5BT1 - chains A and D of the 4 polymer chains in the assembly; structure by X-ray diffraction, 2.62 A resolution.

# Chain A
Protein: HAT1-interacting factor 1
Source organism: Saccharomyces cerevisiae (strain ATCC 204508 / S288c)
UniProt: Q12373 (HIF1_YEAST); numbering as in UniProt (aligned over 1-385)
Sequence (393 residues; numbered 1 to 393; the number before each row is that of its first residue):
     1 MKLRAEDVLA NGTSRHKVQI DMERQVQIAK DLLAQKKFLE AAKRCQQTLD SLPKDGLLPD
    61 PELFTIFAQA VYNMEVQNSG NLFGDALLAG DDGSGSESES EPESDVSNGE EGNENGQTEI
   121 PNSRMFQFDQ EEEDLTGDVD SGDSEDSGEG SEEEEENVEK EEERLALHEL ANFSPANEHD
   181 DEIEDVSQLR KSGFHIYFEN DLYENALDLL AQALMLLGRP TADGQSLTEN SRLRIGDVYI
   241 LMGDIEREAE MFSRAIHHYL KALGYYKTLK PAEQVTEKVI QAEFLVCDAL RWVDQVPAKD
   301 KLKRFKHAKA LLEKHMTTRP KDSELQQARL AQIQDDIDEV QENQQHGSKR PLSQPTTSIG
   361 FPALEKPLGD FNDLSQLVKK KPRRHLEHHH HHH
Disordered / not traced: 1-14, 80-167, 347-393
Construct notes: expression tag (386-393)
Swiss-Prot annotation at these positions:
  - modified residue: Ser174 (Phosphoserine)
  - mutagenesis: Gly80 to Val158 (Abolishes interaction with heterotetrameric histone H3 and H4 and with dimeric histone H2A and H2B), Asp85 to Phe198 (Abolishes interaction with histones H2A, H2B, H3 and H4), Gly95 to Val158 (Mildly decreases interaction with heterotetrameric histone H3 and H4 and abolishes interaction with dimeric histone H2A and H2B), Leu135 to Val158 (Minimal decrease of interaction with heterotetrameric histone H3 and H4 and with dimeric histone H2A and H2B), Glu248 (E248A: Strongly reduces affinity for dimeric histone H2A and H2B; when associated with A-250; A-288; A-291 and 332-A--A-342), Glu250 (E250A: Strongly reduces affinity for dimeric histone H2A and H2B; when associated with A-248; A-288; A-291 and 332-A--A-342), Asp288 (D288A: Strongly reduces affinity for dimeric histone H2A and H2B; when associated with A-248; A-250; A-291 and 332-A--A-342), Arg291 (R291A: Strongly reduces affinity for dimeric histone H2A and H2B; when associated with A-248; A-250; A-288 and 332-A--A-342), Gln332 to Glu342 (Strongly reduces affinity for dimeric histone H2A and H2B; when associated with A-248; A-250; A-288 and A-291)

# Chain D
Protein: Histone H2B.1
Source organism: Saccharomyces cerevisiae (strain ATCC 204508 / S288c)
UniProt: P02293 (H2B1_YEAST); residues 0-130 here correspond to UniProt positions 1-131 (UniProt number = residue number + 1)
Sequence (142 residues; row label = number of the first residue in the row; numbers below 1 keep their minus sign (Met-11 is residue -11)):
   -11 MGHHHHHHGS HMSAKAEKKP ASKAPAEKKP AAKKTSTSTD GKKRSKARKE TYSSYIYKVL
    49 KQTHPDTGIS QKSMSILNSF VNDIFERIAT EASKLAAYNK KSTISAREIQ TAVRLILPGE
   109 LAKHAVSEGT RAVTKYSSST QA
Disordered / not traced: -11 to 36, 127-130
Construct notes: initiating methionine (-11); expression tag (-10 to -1)
Swiss-Prot annotation at these positions:
  - modified residue: Lys6 (N6-acetyllysine), Lys7 (N6-acetyllysine), Ser10 (Phosphoserine), Lys11 (N6-acetyllysine), Lys16 (N6-acetyllysine), Lys17 (N6-acetyllysine), Lys21 (N6-acetyllysine), Lys22 (N6-acetyllysine), Lys34 (N6-succinyllysine), Lys37 (N6,N6-dimethyllysine), Lys46 (N6-succinyllysine)
  - cross-link (Glycyl lysine isopeptide (Lys-Gly)): Lys6 (interchain with G-Cter in SUMO), Lys7 (interchain with G-Cter in SUMO), Lys16 (interchain with G-Cter in SUMO), Lys17 (interchain with G-Cter in SUMO), Lys123 (interchain with G-Cter in ubiquitin)

# How chain A and chain D interact
Pairs across the interface (24; chain A residue first):
  Gln77(A) with Gln50(D)
  Ser79(A) with Gln50(D); Thr51(D)
  Arg247(A) with Arg119(D)
  Phe284(A) with Thr118(D)
  Asp288(A) with Ser115(D), hydrogen bond; Arg119(D), salt bridge
  Arg291(A) with Lys111(D), hydrogen bond (side chain-backbone); Val114(D); Ser115(D), hydrogen bond
  Trp292(A) with Lys111(D); His112(D)
  Glu324(A) with Ser125(D)
  Leu325(A) with Thr122(D); Ser125(D)
  Ala328(A) with Val121(D), hydrophobic
  Ala331(A) with Gln98(D), hydrogen bond (backbone-side chain)
  Gln332(A) with Gln98(D); Val114(D); Ser115(D); Thr118(D), hydrogen bond
  Asp335(A) with Gln98(D), hydrogen bond; Arg102(D)
  Glu339(A) with Arg102(D), salt bridge
Other interface residues (no listed pair), chain A (17 interface residues in all): Asn78, Arg329, Asp336
Other interface residues (no listed pair), chain D (16 interface residues in all): Pro53, Glu108, Ser126

# In short
17 residues of chain A face 16 of chain D across their interface, with 6 hydrogen bonds and 2 salt bridges.
Polar pairs include Asp288(A)-Arg119(D), Glu339(A)-Arg102(D) and Asp288(A)-Ser115(D). UniProt lists 20
mutagenesis sites on chain A.
Chain A is HAT1-interacting factor 1 and chain D is Histone H2B.1, both from Saccharomyces cerevisiae (strain
ATCC 204508 / S288c); the structure, histone chaperone Hif1 playing with histone H2A-H2B dimer, was determined
by X-ray diffraction.
